PDB entry 3MGS | X-ray diffraction, 3.15 A resolution | chains H and J of the 10 polymer chains in the assembly

[Chain H]
Molecule: Histone H2B 1.1
Source organism: Xenopus laevis
Reference sequence: P02281 (H2B11_XENLA); residues -2 to 122 here correspond to UniProt positions 2-126 (UniProt number = residue number + 4)
Sequence (125 residues; numbered -2 to 122; the number before each row is that of its first residue; numbers below 1 keep their minus sign (Pro-2 is residue -2)):
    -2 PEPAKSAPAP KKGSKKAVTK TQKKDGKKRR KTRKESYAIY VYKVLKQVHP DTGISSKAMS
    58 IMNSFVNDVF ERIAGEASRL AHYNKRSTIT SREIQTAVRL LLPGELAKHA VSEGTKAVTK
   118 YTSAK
Disordered / not traced: -2 to 23
Bound ions: Cs+: Arg96, Leu99
Curated features (UniProtKB/Swiss-Prot):
  - modified residue: Lys2 (N6-acetyllysine), Lys9 (N6-acetyllysine), Ser11 (Phosphoserine), Lys12 (N6-acetyllysine), Lys17 (N6-acetyllysine)
  - glycosylation: Ser109 (O-linked (GlcNAc) serine)
  - cross-link: Lys117 (Glycyl lysine isopeptide (Lys-Gly) (interchain with G-Cter in ubiquitin))

[Chain J]
Molecule: 147-nt DNA strand
Sequence (147 nucleotides; row label = number of the first residue in the row; numbers below 1 keep their minus sign (DA-73 is residue -73)):
   -73 ATCAATATCC ACCTGCAGAT ACTACCAAAA GTGTATTTGG AAACTGCTCC ATCAAAAGGC
   -13 ATGTTCAGCT GGATTCCAGC TGAACATGCC TTTTGATGGA GCAGTTTCCA AATACACTTT
    47 TGGTAGTATC TGCAGGTGGA TATTGAT
Bound ions: Cs+ site 1: DT-66 (shared with 2 residues of chain I); Cs+ site 2: DT-60, DG-59; Mn2+ site 1: DG-35, DG-34; Cs+ site 3: DG-15 (shared with 1 residue of chain I); Cs+ site 4 near DT-12 (its only coordinating residue here); Cs+ site 5: DT-10 (shared with 1 residue of chain I); Mn2+ site 2 near DG-3 (its only coordinating residue here); Mn2+ site 3 near DG5 (its only coordinating residue here); Mn2+ site 4 near DG27 (its only coordinating residue here); Mn2+ site 5 near DG48 (its only coordinating residue here); Mn2+ site 6 near DG61 (its only coordinating residue here); Cs+ site 6: DT67, DA68 (shared with 2 residues of chain I)

[Chain H / chain J interface]
Contacting residue pairs - 21 pairs, chain H then chain J:
  Lys24(H) with DC-48(J), sugar contact
  Lys25(H) with DA-47(J), sugar contact; DT31(J), salt bridge to the phosphate
  Arg26(H) with DG30(J), phosphate contact; DT31(J), phosphate contact
  Arg27(H) with DA29(J), base contact; DG30(J), hydrogen bond to the sugar
  Lys28(H) with DA-47(J), phosphate contact; DA-46(J), sugar contact
  Thr29(H) with DG30(J), hydrogen bond to the phosphate
  Arg30(H) with DA-46(J), sugar contact; DA-45(J), sugar contact
  Tyr39(H) with DT-54(J), phosphate contact
  Ser52(H) with DA-55(J), phosphate contact
  Ser53(H) with DA-55(J), hydrogen bond to the phosphate
  Arg83(H) with DG-34(J), phosphate contact; DA-33(J), salt bridge to the phosphate
  Ser84(H) with DG-35(J), hydrogen bond to the phosphate; DG-34(J), hydrogen bond to the phosphate
  Thr85(H) with DG-35(J), hydrogen bond to the phosphate; DG-34(J), hydrogen bond to the phosphate
Interface residues without a listed pair, chain H (15 interface residues in all): Ile51, Lys82

[Overview]
15 residues of chain H face 12 of chain J across their interface, with 7 hydrogen bonds and 2 salt bridges.
Polar contacts include Arg27(H)-DG30(J), Thr29(H)-DG30(J) and Ser53(H)-DA-55(J). The Cs+ site is built by
Arg96(H) and Leu99(H). DT67(J) and DA68(J) coordinate Cs+ site 6.
Here chain H is Histone H2B 1.1 (Xenopus laevis) and chain J is a 147-nt DNA strand. Entry 3MGS (Binding of
Cesium ions to the Nucleosome Core particle) was determined by X-ray diffraction together with 3MGP, 3MGQ and
3MGR from the same study.
